PDB entry 1Z8T | X-ray diffraction, 2.50 A resolution | chains A and D of the 4 polymer chains in the assembly

[Chain A (and D)]
Protein: Pyrrolidone-carboxylate peptidase
Organism: Pyrococcus furiosus
Notes: EC 3.4.19.3; chain D of this document is another copy of the same molecule, construct and numbering; everything in this record applies to it too
UniProtKB: O73944 (PCP_PYRFU); residue numbers follow UniProt; this construct covers 1-208
Chain sequence (208 residues; each row starts with the number of its first residue):
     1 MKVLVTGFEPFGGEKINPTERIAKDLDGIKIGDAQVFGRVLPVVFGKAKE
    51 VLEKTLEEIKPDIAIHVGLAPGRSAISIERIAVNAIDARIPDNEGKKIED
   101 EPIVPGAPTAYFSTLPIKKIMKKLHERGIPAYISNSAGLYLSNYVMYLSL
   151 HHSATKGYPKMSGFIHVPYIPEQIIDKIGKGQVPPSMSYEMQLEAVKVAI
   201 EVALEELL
Construct notes: engineered mutation S142 (Cys in O73944), S188 (Cys in O73944), Q192 (Glu in O73944)
Curated features (UniProtKB/Swiss-Prot):
  - active site: E79, H166

[Chain A / chain D interface]
Pairs across the interface - 25 pairs, chain A then chain D:
  R80(A) with D87(D), salt bridge; D100(D), salt bridge; L139(D)
  I81(A) with V83(D), hydrophobic
  V83(A) with I81(D), hydrophobic
  N84(A) with F112(D)
  A85(A) with F112(D), hydrophobic
  D87(A) with R80(D), salt bridge; K118(D), salt bridge
  D100(A) with R80(D), salt bridge; K118(D), salt bridge
  T109(A) with A110(D); F112(D)
  A110(A) with T109(D); A110(D), hydrophobic
  F112(A) with N84(D); A85(D), hydrophobic; T109(D)
  K118(A) with D87(D), salt bridge; D100(D), salt bridge
  N135(A) with S136(D); L139(D)
  S136(A) with N135(D)
  L139(A) with R80(D); N135(D)
Other interface residues (no listed pair), chain A (15 interface residues in all): Y111
Other interface residues (no listed pair), chain D (15 interface residues in all): Y111

[Summary]
Chain A and chain D each contribute 15 residues to their interface, with 8 salt bridges. Among the polar pairs
are R80(A)-D87(D), R80(A)-D100(D) and D87(A)-K118(D). Curated annotation (UniProt) lists active-site residues
E79(A) and H166(A) on chain A.
Chain A and chain D are both Pyrrolidone-carboxylate peptidase (Pyrococcus furiosus); the structure, Structure
of Mutant Pyrrolidone Carboxyl Peptidase (E192Q) from a Hyperthermophile, Pyrococcus furiosus, was determined
by X-ray diffraction together with 1X10, 1X12, 1Z8W and 1Z8X from the same study.
